PDB entry 4R6P | X-ray diffraction, 1.70 A resolution | chains A and B of the 8 polymer chains in the assembly

[Chain A]
Protein: Agglutinin alpha chain
From: Artocarpus integer
Reference sequence: P18670 (LECA_ARTIN); numbering as in UniProt (aligned over 1-133)
Sequence (133 residues; numbered 1 to 133; the number before each row is that of its first residue):
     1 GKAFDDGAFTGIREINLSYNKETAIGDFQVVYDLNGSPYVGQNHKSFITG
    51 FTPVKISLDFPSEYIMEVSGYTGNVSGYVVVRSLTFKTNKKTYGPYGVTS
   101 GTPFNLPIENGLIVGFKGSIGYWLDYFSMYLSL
Swiss-Prot annotation at these positions:
  - region: Val-68 to Asn-89 (IgA-binding)
  - glycosylation (N-linked (GlcNAc...) asparagine): Asn-43, Asn-74
  - natural variant: Lys-45 (K45L; K45T), Met-66 (M66D; M66V)

[Chain B]
Protein: Agglutinin beta-3 chain
From: Artocarpus integer
Reference sequence: P18673 (LECB3_ARTIN); numbering as in UniProt (aligned over 2-20)
Sequence (19 residues; each row starts with the number of its first residue):
     2 EQSGISQTVIVGPWGAKVS
Unresolved in the structure: 2, 19-20

[Chain A / chain B interface]
Residue-residue contacts (28; chain A residue first):
  Ala-8(A) / Thr-9(B)
  Thr-72(A) / Gly-16(B)
  Val-79(A) / Gly-16(B)
  Val-79(A) / Ala-17(B)
  Val-81(A) / Trp-15(B)
  Phe-104(A) / Trp-15(B)
  Leu-106(A) / Val-12(B)  hydrophobic
  Leu-106(A) / Trp-15(B)  hydrophobic
  Asp-125(A) / Gly-16(B)
  Asp-125(A) / Ala-17(B)  hydrogen bond (backbone-backbone)
  Tyr-126(A) / Trp-15(B)
  Tyr-126(A) / Gly-16(B)
  Tyr-126(A) / Ala-17(B)
  Phe-127(A) / Pro-14(B)
  Phe-127(A) / Trp-15(B)  hydrogen bond (backbone-backbone)
  Ser-128(A) / Ile-11(B)
  Ser-128(A) / Val-12(B)
  Ser-128(A) / Gly-13(B)
  Ser-128(A) / Pro-14(B)
  Met-129(A) / Ile-11(B)
  Met-129(A) / Val-12(B)  hydrogen bond (backbone-backbone)
  Met-129(A) / Trp-15(B)  hydrophobic
  Tyr-130(A) / Thr-9(B)
  Tyr-130(A) / Val-10(B)
  Tyr-130(A) / Ile-11(B)  hydrophobic
  Leu-131(A) / Thr-9(B)
  Leu-131(A) / Val-10(B)  hydrogen bond (backbone-backbone)
  Leu-131(A) / Val-12(B)  hydrophobic
Also at the interface, not in a pair above, chain A (15 interface residues in all): Val-114, Lys-117

[In short]
15 residues of chain A face 9 of chain B across their interface; the contacts include 4 hydrogen bonds.
Main-chain hydrogen bonds include Asp-125(A)/Ala-17(B), Phe-127(A)/Trp-15(B) and Met-129(A)/Val-12(B).
Here chain A is Agglutinin alpha chain and chain B is Agglutinin beta-3 chain, both from Artocarpus integer.
Entry 4R6P (Jacalin-carbohydrate interactions. Distortion of the ligand as a determinant of affinity) was
determined by X-ray diffraction together with 4R6N, 4R6O, 4R6Q and 4R6R from the same study.
